PDB entry 4AWJ | X-ray diffraction, 2.50 A resolution | chains B and C of the 3 polymer chains in the assembly

[Chain B]
Protein: Transcription elongation factor B polypeptide 1
Source organism: Homo sapiens
UniProtKB: Q15369 (ELOC_HUMAN); residue numbers follow UniProt; this construct covers 17-112
Amino-acid sequence (97 residues; numbered 16 to 112; the number before each row is that of its first residue):
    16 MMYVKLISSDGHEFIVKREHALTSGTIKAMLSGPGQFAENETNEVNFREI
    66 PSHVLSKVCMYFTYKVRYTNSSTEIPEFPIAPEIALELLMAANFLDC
Disordered / not traced: 16, 48-56
Construct notes: expression tag (16)

[Chain C]
Protein: Von hippel-lindau disease tumor suppressor
Source organism: Homo sapiens
UniProtKB: P40337 (VHL_HUMAN); residue numbers follow UniProt; this construct covers 54-213
Amino-acid sequence (163 residues; numbered 51 to 213; the number before each row is that of its first residue):
    51 GSHMEAGRPRPVLRSVNSREPSQVIFCNRSPRVVLPVWLNFDGEPQPYPT
   101 LPPGTGRRIHSYRGHLWLFRDAGTHDGLLVNQTELFVPSLNVDGQPIFAN
   151 ITLPVYTLKERCLQVVRSLVKPENYRRLDIVRSLYEDLEDHPNVQKDLER
   201 LTQERIAHQRMGD
Disordered / not traced: 51-61, 143-145, 201-213
Construct notes: expression tag (51-53)
Modified positions: Cys77 (s-(dimethylarsenic)cysteine; CAS)
Residues lining bound ligands: V6F ((4R)-1-acetyl-4-hydroxy-N-methyl-L-prolinamide): Trp88, Tyr98, His110, Ser111, Tyr112, His115, Trp117
Curated features (UniProtKB/Swiss-Prot):
  - region: Thr157 to Val166 (Interaction with Elongin BC complex)
  - natural variant: Leu63 (L63P: In PCC), Arg64 (R64P: In PCC), Ser65 (S65A: In PCC; S65L: In VHLD; S65W: In VHLD), Val66 to Gln73 (deletion: In VHLD), Ser68 (S68W: In PCC and VHLD), Glu70 (E70K: In VHLD), Val74 (V74G: In VHLD), Ile75 (deletion: In VHLD), Phe76 (F76I: In VHLD; F76L: In VHLD; F76S: In VHLD; deletion: In VHLD), Asn78 (N78H: In VHLD; N78S: In VHLD; N78T: In VHLD), Arg79 (R79P: In VHLD), Ser80 (S80I: In VHLD; S80N: In PCC and VHLD; S80R: In VHLD), 64 further natural variant entries in UniProt
  - mutagenesis: Tyr98 (Y98N: No interaction with HIF1A. No HIF1A degradation)
What the authors report for this chain:
  - binding site for V6F: Ser111, His115

[Interface between chain B and chain C]
Residue-residue contacts (33):
  Tyr76(B) - Tyr156(C)  hydrogen bond (side chain-backbone)
  Tyr76(B) - Thr157(C)
  Tyr76(B) - Leu158(C)  hydrogen bond (side chain-backbone)
  Tyr79(B) - Val155(C)  hydrophobic
  Tyr83(B) - Val155(C)
  Ser87(B) - Gln132(C)
  Glu89(B) - Arg79(C)
  Ile90(B) - Leu153(C)
  Ile90(B) - Val155(C)  hydrophobic
  Glu92(B) - Pro81(C)
  Glu92(B) - Arg82(C)  salt bridge
  Glu92(B) - Leu153(C)
  Glu92(B) - Arg161(C)  salt bridge
  Phe93(B) - Leu158(C)  hydrophobic
  Phe93(B) - Arg161(C)  hydrogen bond (backbone-side chain)
  Ile95(B) - Arg161(C)
  Ile95(B) - Cys162(C)  hydrophobic
  Pro97(B) - Leu169(C)  hydrophobic
  Ala100(B) - Val165(C)  hydrophobic
  Leu101(B) - Ile180(C)  hydrophobic
  Leu103(B) - Leu158(C)  hydrophobic
  Leu103(B) - Cys162(C)  hydrophobic
  Leu104(B) - Lys159(C)
  Leu104(B) - Cys162(C)  hydrophobic
  Leu104(B) - Leu163(C)  hydrophobic
  Met105(B) - Ile180(C)  hydrophobic
  Ala107(B) - Leu158(C)  hydrophobic
  Ala107(B) - Lys159(C)
  Asn108(B) - Lys159(C)  hydrogen bond
  Asn108(B) - Leu184(C)
  Cys112(B) - Thr157(C)
  Cys112(B) - Leu158(C)  hydrogen bond (backbone-backbone)
  Cys112(B) - Lys159(C)  hydrogen bond (backbone-backbone)
Other interface residues (no listed pair), chain B (22 interface residues in all): Val73, Lys80, Thr84, Pro91
Other interface residues (no listed pair), chain C (20 interface residues in all): Pro154, Val166, Asp179

[In short]
Chain B and chain C form an interface of 22 and 20 residues respectively; the contacts include 6 hydrogen
bonds and 2 salt bridges. Polar contacts include Glu92(B)-Arg82(C), Glu92(B)-Arg161(C) and Tyr76(B)-Tyr156(C).
Bound to chain C: compound V6F. From UniProt: one mutagenesis site on chain C. The paper reports a binding
site for V6F at Ser111(C) and His115(C).
Chain B is Transcription elongation factor B polypeptide 1 and chain C is Von hippel-lindau disease tumor
suppressor, both from Homo sapiens; the structure, pVHL:EloB:EloC complex, in complex with capped
Hydroxyproline, was determined by X-ray diffraction, deposited together with 4AJY, 3ZTC and 3ZTD.
